Entry 6FYU (X-ray diffraction, 2.64 A resolution); this record covers chains E and F of the 9 polymer chains in the assembly.

== Chain E ==
Protein: Hemagglutinin
Organism: Influenza A virus
UniProt: A0A0C4ZTH5 (A0A0C4ZTH5_9INFA); residues 1-176 here correspond to UniProt positions 340-515 (UniProt number = residue number + 339)
Amino-acid sequence (183 residues; each row starts with the number of its first residue):
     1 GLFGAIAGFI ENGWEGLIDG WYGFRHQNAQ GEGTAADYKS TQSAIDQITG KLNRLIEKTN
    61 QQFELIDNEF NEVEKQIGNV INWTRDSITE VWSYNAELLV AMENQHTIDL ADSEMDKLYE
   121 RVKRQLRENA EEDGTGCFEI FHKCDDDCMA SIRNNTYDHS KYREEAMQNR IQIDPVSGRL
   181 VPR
Disordered / not traced: 1-4, 173-183
Differences from the reference sequence: expression tag (177-183)
Disulfide bonds: Cys144-Cys148
Covalently attached groups: N-acetylglucosamine (NAG) linked to Asn82, Asn154
Metal / ion sites: Na+: Asp46 (shared with Tyr58(F) of chain F)

== Chain F ==
Protein: Single domain antibody SD36
Organism: Lama glama
Notes: antibody fragment or engineered binder
Amino-acid sequence (122 residues; numbered 1 to 112 plus 13 insertion-coded residues; 3 numbers in that range are skipped by the numbering (no residue carries them; nothing is unmodelled there); the number before each row is that of its first residue; a row labelled like 82A-82C holds insertion residues (82A, then the next letters in order)):
     1 EVQLVESGGG LVQAGGSLKL SCAASGRTYA MG
    36 WFRQAPGKER EFVAHIN
   52A A
    53 LGTRTYYSDS VKGRFTISRD NAKNTEYLEM
82A-82C NNL
    83 KPEDTAVYYC TAQGQWRA
100A-100I APVAVAAEY
   101 EFWGQGTQVT VS
Disulfide bonds: Cys22-Cys92
Metal / ion sites: Na+: Tyr58 (shared with Asp46(E) of chain E)

== Chain E / chain F interface ==
Pairs across the interface (30; chain E residue first):
  Asp19(E) with Tyr29(F), hydrogen bond; Trp98(F), hydrogen bond (backbone-side chain)
  Gly20(E) with Trp98(F)
  Tyr38(E) with Arg27(F), hydrogen bond; Leu53(F); Trp98(F), hydrophobic
  Thr41(E) with Trp98(F)
  Gln42(E) with Asn52(F), hydrogen bond; Ala52A(F), hydrogen bond (side chain-backbone); Leu53(F), hydrogen bond (side chain-backbone); Thr55(F); Trp98(F)
  Ile45(E) with Trp98(F), hydrophobic; Arg99(F)
  Asp46(E) with Asn52(F), hydrogen bond; Thr55(F); Arg56(F); Tyr58(F)
  Ile48(E) with Ala100(F), hydrophobic
  Thr49(E) with Tyr58(F); Ala100(F); Ala100A(F); Val100C(F)
  Leu52(E) with Ala100(F); Ala100A(F), hydrophobic; Pro100B(F)
  Asn53(E) with Tyr58(F); Pro100B(F); Val100C(F), hydrogen bond (side chain-backbone)
  Ile56(E) with Pro100B(F), hydrophobic
Interface residues without a listed pair, chain E (14 interface residues in all): Trp21, Lys39
Interface residues without a listed pair, chain F (15 interface residues in all): Val100E

== Summary ==
14 residues of chain E and 15 residues of chain F are in contact, with 8 hydrogen bonds. Polar contacts
include Asp19(E)-Tyr29(F), Asp19(E)-Trp98(F) and Tyr38(E)-Arg27(F). Covalently linked N-acetylglucosamine: at
Asn82(E) and Asn154(E). The Na+ site is built by Asp46(E) and Tyr58(F).
Chain E is Hemagglutinin (Influenza A virus) and chain F is Single domain antibody SD36 (Lama glama); the
structure, Structure of H7(A/Shanghai/2/2013) Influenza Hemagglutinin in complex SD36, was determined by X-ray
diffraction together with 6CNV, 6FYT and 6FYW from the same study.
